1CE1 - chains H and P of the 3 polymer chains in the assembly; structure by X-ray diffraction, 1.90 A resolution.

# Chain H
Name: Protein (CAMPATH-1H:HEAVY chain)
Source organism: Homo sapiens
Notes: fragment: fab
Amino-acid sequence (220 residues; numbered 1 to 220; the number before each row is that of its first residue):
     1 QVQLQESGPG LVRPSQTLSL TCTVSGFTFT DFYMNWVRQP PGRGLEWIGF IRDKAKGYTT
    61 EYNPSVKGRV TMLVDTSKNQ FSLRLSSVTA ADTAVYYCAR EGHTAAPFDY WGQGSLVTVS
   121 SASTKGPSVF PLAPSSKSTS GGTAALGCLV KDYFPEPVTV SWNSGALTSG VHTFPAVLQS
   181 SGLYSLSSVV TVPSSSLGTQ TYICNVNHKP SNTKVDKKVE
Cystine bridges: C22-C98, C148-C204

# Chain P
Name: Protein (PEPTIDE antigen)
Amino-acid sequence (8 residues; numbered 0 to 7; the number before each row is that of its first residue; numbering starts at 0):
     0 GTSSPSAD

# Interface between chain H and chain P
Pairs across the interface (17; chain H residue first):
  Y33(H) - A6(P)
  Y33(H) - D7(P)  hydrogen bond
  F50(H) - S5(P)
  F50(H) - A6(P)
  R52(H) - A6(P)  hydrogen bond (side chain-backbone)
  R52(H) - D7(P)  salt bridge
  K56(H) - D7(P)  salt bridge
  E101(H) - T1(P)  hydrogen bond
  E101(H) - S3(P)
  E101(H) - A6(P)
  G102(H) - T1(P)
  H103(H) - G0(P)
  H103(H) - T1(P)
  H103(H) - S2(P)  hydrogen bond (backbone-backbone)
  T104(H) - S2(P)  hydrogen bond (backbone-side chain)
  A106(H) - T1(P)
  A106(H) - S2(P)
Also at the interface, not in a pair above, chain H (10 interface residues in all): P107

# Overview
10 residues of chain H and 7 residues of chain P are in contact, with 5 hydrogen bonds and 2 salt bridges.
Polar pairs include R52(H)-D7(P), K56(H)-D7(P) and Y33(H)-D7(P).
Chain H is Protein (CAMPATH-1H:HEAVY chain) (Homo sapiens) and chain P is Protein (PEPTIDE antigen); the
structure, 1.9A structure of the therapeutic antibody campath-1H fab in complex with a synthetic peptide
antigen, was determined by X-ray diffraction.
